Entry 4BIL (electron microscopy, 29.00 A resolution (very low resolution: no residue pairs are listed; an interface is given only as per-side residue counts)); this record covers chains A and B of the 5 polymer chains in the assembly.

# Chain A (and B)
Molecule: DNA maturase B
Organism: Enterobacteria phage T7
Notes: chain B of this document is another copy of the same molecule, construct and numbering; everything in this record applies to it too
UniProtKB: P03694 (VDMB_BPT7); numbering as in UniProt (aligned over 1-476)
Chain sequence (476 residues; row label = number of the first residue in the row):
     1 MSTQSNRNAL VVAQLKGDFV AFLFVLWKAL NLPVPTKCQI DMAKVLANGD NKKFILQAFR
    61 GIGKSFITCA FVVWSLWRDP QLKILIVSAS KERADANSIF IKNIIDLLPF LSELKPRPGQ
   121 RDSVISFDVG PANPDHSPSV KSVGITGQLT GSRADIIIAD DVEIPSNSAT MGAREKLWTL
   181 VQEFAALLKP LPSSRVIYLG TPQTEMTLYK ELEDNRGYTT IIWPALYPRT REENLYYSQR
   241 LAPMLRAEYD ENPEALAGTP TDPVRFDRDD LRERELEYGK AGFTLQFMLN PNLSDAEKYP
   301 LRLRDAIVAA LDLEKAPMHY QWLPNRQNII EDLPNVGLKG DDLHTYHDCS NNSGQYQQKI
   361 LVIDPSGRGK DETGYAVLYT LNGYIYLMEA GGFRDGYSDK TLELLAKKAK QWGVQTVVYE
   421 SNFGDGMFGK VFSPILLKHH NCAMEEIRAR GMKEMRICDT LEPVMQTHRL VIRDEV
Reported in the primary citation:
  - mutagenesis - G61D: abolished catalytic activity (citing earlier work)
  - mutagenesis - H344D: decreased catalytic activity (citing earlier work)
  - mutagenesis - G369D, G424E: decreased catalytic activity (DNA processing) (citing earlier work)

# Interface between chain A and chain B
No residue of chain A is in contact with chain B in this assembly.

# Summary
Chain A and chain B make no direct contact in this assembly. The paper reports that G369D and G424E of chain A
reduce catalytic activity (DNA processing); G61D of chain A abolishes catalytic activity.
Chain A and chain B are both DNA maturase B (Enterobacteria phage T7); the structure, Threading model of the
T7 large terminase within the gp8gp19 complex, was determined by electron microscopy, deposited together with
4BIJ.
